Entry 3RLF (X-ray diffraction, 2.20 A resolution); this record covers chains E and G of the 5 polymer chains in the assembly.

# Chain E
Protein: Maltose-binding periplasmic protein
Source organism: Escherichia coli
Reference sequence: P0AEX9 (MALE_ECOLI); residues 1-370 here correspond to UniProt positions 27-396 (UniProt number = residue number + 26)
Chain sequence (380 residues; numbered 1 to 380; the number before each row is that of its first residue):
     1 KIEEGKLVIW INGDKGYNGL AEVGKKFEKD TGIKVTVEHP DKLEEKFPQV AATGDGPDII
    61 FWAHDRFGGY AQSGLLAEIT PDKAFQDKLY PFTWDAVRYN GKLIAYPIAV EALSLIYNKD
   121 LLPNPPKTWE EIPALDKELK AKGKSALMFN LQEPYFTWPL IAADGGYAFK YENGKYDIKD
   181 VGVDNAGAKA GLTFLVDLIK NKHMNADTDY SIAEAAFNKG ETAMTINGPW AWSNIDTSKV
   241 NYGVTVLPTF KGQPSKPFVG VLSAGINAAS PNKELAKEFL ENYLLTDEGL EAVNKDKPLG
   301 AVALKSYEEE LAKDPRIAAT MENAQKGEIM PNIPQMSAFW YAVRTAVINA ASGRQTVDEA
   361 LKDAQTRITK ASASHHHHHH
Unresolved in the structure: 375-380
Construct notes: expression tag (371-380)

# Chain G
Protein: Maltose transport system permease protein malG
Source organism: Escherichia coli
Reference sequence: P68183 (MALG_ECOLI); residues 1-296 here = UniProt positions 1-296
Chain sequence (296 residues; each row starts with the number of its first residue):
     1 MAMVQPKSQK ARLFITHLLL LLFIAAIMFP LLMVVAISLR QGNFATGSLI PEQISWDHWK
    61 LALGFSVEQA DGRITPPPFP VLLWLWNSVK VAGISAIGIV ALSTTCAYAF ARMRFPGKAT
   121 LLKGMLIFQM FPAVLSLVAL YALFDRLGEY IPFIGLNTHG GVIFAYLGGI ALHVWTIKGY
   181 FETIDSSLEE AAALDGATPW QAFRLVLLPL SVPILAVVFI LSFIAAITEV PVASLLLRDV
   241 NSYTLAVGMQ QYLNPQNYLW GDFAAAAVMS ALPITIVFLL AQRWLVNGLT AGGVKG
Unresolved in the structure: 1-10
Swiss-Prot annotation at these positions:
  - mutagenesis: Glu190 (E190A/C/K/L: Reduction of transport rate), Ala192 (A192D/S/L: Loss of transport and MalK dissociation from the membrane), Gly196 (G196A: No effect; G196P: Loss of transport and MalK dissociation from the membrane), Pro209 (P209A: No effect)

# How chain E and chain G interact
Residue-residue contacts (30):
  Trp10(E) - Arg238(G)
  Asn12(E) - Asn254(G)  hydrogen bond
  Asn12(E) - Pro255(G)
  Gly13(E) - Gln251(G)
  Asp14(E) - Asn254(G)
  Tyr17(E) - Phe79(G)
  Glu38(E) - Arg238(G)  salt bridge
  His39(E) - Phe79(G)
  His39(E) - Gln251(G)  hydrogen bond
  Pro40(E) - Gln251(G)
  Asp41(E) - Ser234(G)  hydrogen bond
  Asp41(E) - Gln250(G)
  Asp41(E) - Gln251(G)
  Lys46(E) - Ser234(G)  hydrogen bond
  Gln49(E) - Val138(G)
  Val50(E) - Tyr141(G)
  Trp62(E) - Pro255(G)  hydrophobic
  Tyr155(E) - Gln256(G)
  Phe156(E) - Gln256(G)
  Ser211(E) - Ala45(G)
  Ser211(E) - Thr46(G)  hydrogen bond (side chain-backbone)
  Glu214(E) - Phe44(G)
  Ala215(E) - Thr46(G)
  Asn218(E) - Phe44(G)
  Trp230(E) - Gln256(G)
  Trp230(E) - Asn257(G)
  Asn234(E) - Gly42(G)
  Asn234(E) - Asn43(G)  hydrogen bond (side chain-backbone)
  Asn234(E) - Phe44(G)
  Thr237(E) - Gln41(G)  hydrogen bond (backbone-side chain)
Also at the interface, not in a pair above, chain E (26 interface residues in all): Tyr210, Ile212, Lys219, Ser238
Also at the interface, not in a pair above, chain G (25 interface residues in all): Gly47, Ser48, Glu52, Pro78, Leu235, Val240, Tyr243, Val247

# Overview
26 residues of chain E and 25 residues of chain G are in contact, with 7 hydrogen bonds and 1 salt bridge.
Among the polar pairs are Glu38(E)-Arg238(G), Asn12(E)-Asn254(G) and His39(E)-Gln251(G). UniProt lists 4
mutagenesis sites on chain G.
Chain E is Maltose-binding periplasmic protein and chain G is Maltose transport system permease protein malG,
both from Escherichia coli; the structure, Crystal structure of the maltose-binding protein/maltose
transporter complex in an outward-facing conformation bound to MgAMPPNP, was determined by X-ray diffraction,
deposited together with 3PUV, 3PUW and 3PUX.
